Entry 9JDN (X-ray diffraction, 2.18 A resolution); this record covers chains A and B.

# Chain A (and B)
Molecule: Alanine--tRNA ligase
Organism: Methylomonas sp. DH-1
Notes: EC 6.1.1.7; chain B of this document is another copy of the same molecule, construct and numbering; everything in this record applies to it too
UniProtKB: A0A172UEB3 (A0A172UEB3_METSD); residues 1-429 here = UniProt positions 1-429
Amino-acid sequence (435 residues; numbered 1 to 435; the number before each row is that of its first residue):
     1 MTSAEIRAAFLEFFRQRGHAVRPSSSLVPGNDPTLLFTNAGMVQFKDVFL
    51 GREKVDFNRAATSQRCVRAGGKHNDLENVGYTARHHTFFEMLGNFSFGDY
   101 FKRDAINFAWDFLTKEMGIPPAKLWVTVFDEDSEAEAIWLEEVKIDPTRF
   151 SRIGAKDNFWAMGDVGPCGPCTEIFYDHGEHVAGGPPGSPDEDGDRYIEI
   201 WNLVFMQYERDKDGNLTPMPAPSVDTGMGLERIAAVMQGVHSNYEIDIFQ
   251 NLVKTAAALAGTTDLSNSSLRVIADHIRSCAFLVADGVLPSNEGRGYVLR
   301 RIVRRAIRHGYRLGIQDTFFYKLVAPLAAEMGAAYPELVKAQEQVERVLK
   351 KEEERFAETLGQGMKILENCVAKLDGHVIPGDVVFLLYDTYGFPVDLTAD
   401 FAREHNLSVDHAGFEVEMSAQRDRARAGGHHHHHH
Unresolved in the structure: 71-73, 426-435 (chain B: 72-73, 426-435)
Construct notes: engineered mutation M219 (Leu in A0A172UEB3); expression tag (430-435)
Ligand contacts:
  - alanine (ALA): A40, M42, R68, M91, W160, N202, V204, D225
  - ATP (adenosine-5'-triphosphate), molecule 1: R68, D75, R84, H85, H86, F89, M91, D157, W160, E173, E199, I200, W201, N202, G227, M228, G229, R232, N243
  - ATP, molecule 2: H241, S242, Y244, E245, Q250, L265, S266, R271
What the authors report for this chain:
  - binding site for ATP: R68, F89, R232
  - binding site for alanine: V204
  - contacts within the chain: P167-M219, M206-M219, E209-M219, M219-S223
  - conformationally variable residues (side-chain flip): E209
  - specificity-determining residues: V204
  - mutagenesis - V204A/L219M: increased catalytic activity on Ser
  - mutagenesis - V204A/L219M, V204A, V204L: decreased catalytic activity on alanine
  - mutagenesis - V204L/L219M: abolished catalytic activity on Ser
  - mutagenesis - V204L/L219M: abolished catalytic activity on alanine
  - mutagenesis - V204L/L219M: abolished catalytic activity on Gly

# Chain A / chain B interface
Pairs across the interface (44; chain A residue first):
  D130(A) with V378(B); S408(B), hydrogen bond (backbone-side chain)
  E131(A) with V378(B); S408(B); V409(B); H411(B), salt bridge
  S133(A) with V378(B)
  E136(A) with G376(B); H377(B), salt bridge
  E141(A) with D375(B)
  R152(A) with H377(B); N406(B); S408(B), hydrogen bond
  Y208(A) with A412(B); V416(B), hydrophobic
  R210(A) with E415(B), salt bridge
  N215(A) with S419(B); R422(B), hydrogen bond
  L216(A) with A412(B); E415(B); V416(B); S419(B), hydrogen bond (backbone-side chain)
  P218(A) with V416(B), hydrophobic
  D375(A) with E141(B)
  G376(A) with E136(B)
  H377(A) with E136(B), salt bridge; R152(B), hydrogen bond (backbone-side chain)
  V378(A) with D130(B); E131(B); S133(B)
  N406(A) with R152(B)
  S408(A) with D130(B), hydrogen bond (side chain-backbone); R152(B), hydrogen bond
  V409(A) with E131(B)
  H411(A) with E131(B), salt bridge
  A412(A) with Y208(B); L216(B), hydrophobic
  E415(A) with L216(B)
  V416(A) with Y208(B), hydrophobic; L216(B); P218(B), hydrophobic
  S419(A) with N215(B); L216(B), hydrogen bond (side chain-backbone)
  R422(A) with N215(B), hydrogen bond
Also at the interface, not in a pair above, chain A (29 interface residues in all): D132, P190, G214, T217, D410
Also at the interface, not in a pair above, chain B (28 interface residues in all): D132, P190, T217, D410, G413

# In short
The interface between chain A and chain B involves 29 residues on one side and 28 on the other, with 9
hydrogen bonds and 5 salt bridges. Polar pairs include E131(A)-H411(B), E136(A)-H377(B) and R210(A)-E415(B).
The paper reports a binding site for ATP at R68(A), F89(A) and R232(A); V204A/L219M, V204A and V204L of chain
A reduce catalytic activity on alanine.
Both chains are Alanine--tRNA ligase (Methylomonas sp. DH-1). Entry 9JDN (Crystal structure of alanyl-tRNA
synthetase L219M mutant in complex with ATP and L-alanine) was determined by X-ray diffraction together with
9JC7 from the same study.
